PDB entry 9EPC | electron microscopy, 3.00 A resolution | chains E and F of the 21 polymer chains in the assembly

# Chain E
Molecule: DNA-directed RNA polymerase subunit beta''
From: Sinapis alba
Reference sequence: A0A6C0M829 (A0A6C0M829_SINAL); numbering as in UniProt (aligned over 1-1373)
Sequence (1373 residues; numbered 1 to 1373; the number before each row is that of its first residue):
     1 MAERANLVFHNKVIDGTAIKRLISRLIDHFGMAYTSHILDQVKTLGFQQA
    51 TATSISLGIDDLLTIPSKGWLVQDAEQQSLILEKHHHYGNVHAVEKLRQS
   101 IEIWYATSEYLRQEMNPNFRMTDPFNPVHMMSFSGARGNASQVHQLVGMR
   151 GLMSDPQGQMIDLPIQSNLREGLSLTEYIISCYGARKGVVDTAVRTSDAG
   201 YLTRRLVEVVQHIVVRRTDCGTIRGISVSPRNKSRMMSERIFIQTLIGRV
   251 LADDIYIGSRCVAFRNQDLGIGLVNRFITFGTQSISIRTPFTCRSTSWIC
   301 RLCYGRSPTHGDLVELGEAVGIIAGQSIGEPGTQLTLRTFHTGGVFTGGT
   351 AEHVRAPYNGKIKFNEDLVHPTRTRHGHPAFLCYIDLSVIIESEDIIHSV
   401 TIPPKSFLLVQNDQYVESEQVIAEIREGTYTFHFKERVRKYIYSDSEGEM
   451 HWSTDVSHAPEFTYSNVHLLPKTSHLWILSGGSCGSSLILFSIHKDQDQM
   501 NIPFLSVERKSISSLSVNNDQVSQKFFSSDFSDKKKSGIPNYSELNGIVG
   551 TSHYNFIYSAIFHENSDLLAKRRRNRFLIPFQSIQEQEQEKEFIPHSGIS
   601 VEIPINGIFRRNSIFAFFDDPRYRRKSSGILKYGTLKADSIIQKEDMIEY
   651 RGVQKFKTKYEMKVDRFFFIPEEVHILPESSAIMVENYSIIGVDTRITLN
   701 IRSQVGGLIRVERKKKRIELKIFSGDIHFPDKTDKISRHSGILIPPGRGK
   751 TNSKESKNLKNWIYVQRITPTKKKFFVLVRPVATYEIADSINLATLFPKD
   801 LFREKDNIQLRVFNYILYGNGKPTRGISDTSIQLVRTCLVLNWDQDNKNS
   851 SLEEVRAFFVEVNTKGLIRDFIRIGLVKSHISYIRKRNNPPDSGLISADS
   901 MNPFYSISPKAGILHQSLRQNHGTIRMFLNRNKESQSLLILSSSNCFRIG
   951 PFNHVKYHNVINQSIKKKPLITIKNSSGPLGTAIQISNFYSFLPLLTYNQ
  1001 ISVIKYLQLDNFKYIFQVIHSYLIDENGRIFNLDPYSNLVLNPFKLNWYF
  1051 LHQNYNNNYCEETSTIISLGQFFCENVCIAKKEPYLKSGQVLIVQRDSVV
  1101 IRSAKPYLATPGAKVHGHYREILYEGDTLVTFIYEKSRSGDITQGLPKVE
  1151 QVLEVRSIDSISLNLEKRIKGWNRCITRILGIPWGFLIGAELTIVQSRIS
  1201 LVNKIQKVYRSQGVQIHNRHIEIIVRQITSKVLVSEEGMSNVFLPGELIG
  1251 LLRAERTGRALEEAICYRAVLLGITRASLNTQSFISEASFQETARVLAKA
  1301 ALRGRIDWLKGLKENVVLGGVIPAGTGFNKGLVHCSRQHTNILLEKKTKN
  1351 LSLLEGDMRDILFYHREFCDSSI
Disordered / not traced: 1-2, 336-341, 428-434, 507-564, 583-597, 624-791, 820-832, 845-852, 909-919, 959-969, 1138-1143, 1333-1373
Metal / ion sites: Zn2+: Cys-220, Cys-293, Cys-300, Cys-303

# Chain F
Molecule: PAP1, pTAC3
From: Sinapis alba
Sequence (911 residues; each row starts with the number of its first residue):
     1 MSLFFLNPALPSNSIHPIPRRAAGISSIRCSISAPEKKPRRRRKQQQKRE
    51 NEDSSSFGSSEAVSALERSLRLTFMDELMERARNRDPSGVSEVIYDMIAA
   101 GLSPGPRSFHGLVVAHALNGDEQGAMHSLRKELGAGQRPLPETMIALVRL
   151 SGSKGNAQRGLELLAAMEKLNYDIRQAWLILVEELVRTNHLEEANKVFLK
   201 GARGGMRATDQLYDLMIEEDCKAGDHSNALDISYEMEAAGRFATTFHFNC
   251 LLSVQATCGIPEVAYATFENMEYGEDFMKPDTETYNWVIQAYTRADSYDR
   301 VQDVAELLGMMVEDYKRVQPNVKTHALLVECFTKYCVVKEAIRHFRALKN
   351 FEGGTKVLHNAGNFEDPLSLYLRALCREGRIVELIDALDAMRRDNQPIPP
   401 RAMIMSRKYRTLVSSWIEPLQEEAELGYEIDYLARYVEEGGLTGERKRWV
   451 PRRGKTPLDPDAAGFIYSNPIETSFKQRCLEDWKVHHRKLLRTLQSEGLP
   501 VLGDASESDYMRVMERLRNIIKGPAQNLLKPKAASKMVVSELKEELEAQG
   551 LPIDGTRNVLYQRVQKARRINKSRGRPLWVPPIEEEEEEVDEEVDELICR
   601 IKLHEGDTEFWKRRFLGEGLIETTAETKETDESSVATGEIENKTEVVAKE
   651 ADDDEDDEEEEQEGDEDDDENEEEEEAVVVEPENRAEGEDLIKNKAADAK
   701 RHLQMIGVQLLKESDEANRTKKRGKRASRMTLEDDADEDWFPEEPFEAFK
   751 EMRERKVFDVSDMYTIADVWGWTWEKDFKNKTPRRWSQEWEVELAIVLMA
   801 KVIELGGVPTIGDCAVILRAAIRAPMPSSFLKILQTTHSLGYAFGSPLYD
   851 EIITLCLDLGELDAAIAIVADMETTGITVPDQTLDKVISARQSNEIPKSE
   901 HEEPPSSSESS
Disordered / not traced: 1-62, 525-593, 618-738, 896-911

# Chain E / chain F interface
Pairs across the interface (90; chain E residue first):
  Arg-217(E) with Glu-269(F); Asn-270(F); Tyr-273(F)
  Cys-220(E) with Tyr-273(F)
  Arg-224(E) with Val-757(F)
  Ser-227(E) with Arg-755(F), hydrogen bond (side chain-backbone); Lys-756(F)
  Met-236(E) with Asp-739(F)
  Arg-294(E) with Glu-272(F), salt bridge; Tyr-273(F)
  Trp-298(E) with Tyr-273(F), hydrophobic
  Ser-1162(E) with Trp-740(F)
  Asn-1164(E) with Trp-740(F)
  Leu-1165(E) with Trp-740(F)
  Lys-1167(E) with Glu-743(F)
  Arg-1168(E) with Trp-740(F); Phe-741(F), hydrogen bond (side chain-backbone); Glu-743(F), salt bridge
  Trp-1172(E) with Phe-741(F), hydrophobic; Pro-742(F), hydrogen bond (side chain-backbone); Glu-743(F), hydrogen bond (side chain-backbone)
  Cys-1175(E) with Pro-745(F), hydrophobic
  Ile-1176(E) with Pro-745(F), hydrophobic
  Arg-1178(E) with Ser-496(F); Glu-497(F)
  Ile-1179(E) with Trp-611(F); Arg-614(F), hydrogen bond (backbone-side chain); Pro-745(F), hydrophobic; Phe-746(F), hydrophobic
  Leu-1180(E) with Trp-611(F)
  Gly-1181(E) with Trp-611(F)
  Trp-1184(E) with Thr-608(F); Trp-611(F); Met-763(F); Tyr-764(F); Thr-765(F)
  Leu-1187(E) with Phe-758(F), hydrophobic
  Ile-1188(E) with Phe-749(F), hydrophobic; Met-752(F); Phe-758(F), hydrophobic
  Glu-1191(E) with Val-757(F); Phe-758(F)
  Leu-1192(E) with Phe-741(F), hydrophobic; Ala-748(F), hydrophobic; Met-752(F), hydrophobic
  Val-1195(E) with Phe-741(F), hydrophobic; Val-757(F), hydrophobic
  Gln-1196(E) with Asp-739(F), hydrogen bond (side chain-backbone); Trp-740(F); Phe-741(F), hydrogen bond (side chain-backbone)
  Ile-1199(E) with Asp-739(F); Phe-741(F), hydrophobic; Arg-755(F)
  Asn-1203(E) with Asp-739(F)
  Glu-1237(E) with Arg-492(F), salt bridge
  Asn-1241(E) with Val-301(F); Tyr-335(F)
  Val-1242(E) with Gln-302(F), hydrogen bond (backbone-side chain)
  Phe-1243(E) with Gln-302(F)
  Glu-1247(E) with Gln-302(F), hydrogen bond
  Arg-1253(E) with Gln-302(F), hydrogen bond; Asp-303(F), salt bridge; Glu-306(F), salt bridge
  Arg-1256(E) with Glu-306(F), salt bridge; Gly-309(F); Met-310(F); Glu-313(F), salt bridge
  Thr-1257(E) with Ala-305(F); Glu-306(F)
  Arg-1259(E) with Glu-313(F), salt bridge; Asp-762(F), hydrogen bond (side chain-backbone); Tyr-764(F), hydrogen bond; Thr-765(F), hydrogen bond (backbone-side chain); Ile-766(F), hydrogen bond (backbone-backbone)
  Ala-1260(E) with Leu-308(F), hydrophobic; Arg-343(F), hydrogen bond (backbone-side chain); Ile-766(F)
  Leu-1261(E) with Ala-305(F), hydrophobic; Phe-332(F), hydrophobic; Glu-340(F)
  Glu-1262(E) with Glu-340(F), hydrogen bond (backbone-side chain); Arg-343(F), salt bridge; Lys-779(F)
  Glu-1263(E) with Val-337(F); Lys-339(F), salt bridge; Glu-340(F), hydrogen bond (backbone-side chain)
  Arg-1303(E) with Tyr-298(F)
  Gly-1304(E) with Tyr-298(F), hydrogen bond (backbone-side chain)
  Ile-1306(E) with Tyr-298(F)
  Trp-1308(E) with Glu-262(F)
Also at the interface, not in a pair above, chain E (51 interface residues in all): Asp-219, Gly-1171, Ile-1182, Ser-1200, Glu-1255, Lys-1310
Also at the interface, not in a pair above, chain F (53 interface residues in all): Ile-260, Gly-274, Val-312, Cys-336, Glu-605, Phe-615

# Overview
Chain E and chain F form an interface of 51 and 53 residues respectively, with 18 hydrogen bonds and 10 salt
bridges. Polar pairs include Arg-294(E)/Glu-272(F), Arg-1168(E)/Glu-743(F) and Glu-1237(E)/Arg-492(F). The
Zn2+ site is built by Cys-220(E), Cys-293(E), Cys-300(E) and Cys-303(E).
Here chain E is DNA-directed RNA polymerase subunit beta'' and chain F is PAP1, pTAC3, both from Sinapis alba.
Entry 9EPC (Cryo-EM structure of the Plastid-encoded RNA polymerase from Sinapis alba) was determined by
electron microscopy.
